PDB entry 7YWX | electron microscopy, 12.00 A resolution (very low resolution: no residue pairs are listed; an interface is given only as per-side residue counts) | chains J and A of the 27 polymer chains in the assembly

# Chain J
Molecule: 171-nt DNA strand
Sequence (171 nucleotides; row label = number of the first residue in the row; numbers below 1 keep their minus sign (DC-97 is residue -97)):
   -97 CCGCTTTGAG GCCTTCGTTG GAAACGGGAA TATGTTCACA TAAAAACTAG ACAGAAGCAT
   -37 TCTCAGAAAC TTCTATGTGA TGTTTGCATT CAACTCATAG AGTTGAACAT TCCTTTTCAT
    23 AGAGCAGTTT TGAAACACTC TTTTTGTAGT ATCTGGAATT GGACATTTGG A
Disordered / not traced: 65-73

# Chain A
Protein: Histone H3-like centromeric protein A
Source organism: Homo sapiens
Reference sequence: P49450 (CENPA_HUMAN); numbering as in UniProt (aligned over 1-140)
Sequence (140 residues; numbered 1 to 140; the number before each row is that of its first residue):
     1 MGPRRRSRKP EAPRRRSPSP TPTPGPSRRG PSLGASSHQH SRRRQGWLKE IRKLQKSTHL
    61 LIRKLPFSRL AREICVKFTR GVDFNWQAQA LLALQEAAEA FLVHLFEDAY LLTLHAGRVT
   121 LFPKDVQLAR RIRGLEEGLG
Disordered / not traced: 1-40, 140
Curated features (UniProtKB/Swiss-Prot):
  - region: Gln39 to Leu54 (Important for flexibility of DNA ends that protrude from nucleosomes)
  - modified residue: Gly2 (N,N,N-trimethylglycine), Ser7 (Phosphoserine), Ser17 (Phosphoserine), Ser19 (Phosphoserine), Ser27 (Phosphoserine), Ser68 (Phosphoserine)
  - mutagenesis: Ser7 (S7A: Induces a delay at the terminal stage of cytokinesis and chromosome misalignment during mitosis due to a defect in kinetochore attachment to microtubules), Ser17 (S17A: Impaired mitotic chromosome congression and chromosome segregation; when associated with A-19), Ser19 (S19A: Impaired mitotic chromosome congression and chromosome segregation; when associated with A-17), Ser68 (S68A: No effect on interaction with HJURP. Impairs localization at centromeres; S68E/Q: Impairs interaction with HJURP, association with chromatin and localization at centromeres), Arg80 to Gly81 (Impairs retention at centromeres, but not targeting to centromeres), His104 (H104G: Reduces location at centromeres. Abolishes location at centromeres; when associated with C-112), Leu112 (L112C: No effect on location at centromeres. Abolishes location at centromeres; when associated with G-104)

# Interface between chain J and chain A
At this resolution (12 A) residue pairs are not listed: 6 residues of chain J and 11 of chain A lie at the interface.

# Overview
Chain J and chain A form an interface of 6 and 11 residues respectively. From UniProt: 8 mutagenesis sites on
chain A.
Chain J is a 171-nt DNA strand and chain A is Histone H3-like centromeric protein A (Homo sapiens); the
structure, Structure of the human CCAN CENP-A alpha-satellite complex, was determined by electron microscopy,
deposited together with 7PB4, 7PB8, 7PII, 7PKN, 7R5R, 7R5S, 7R5V and 7YYH.
